Entry 2Y6D (X-ray diffraction, 1.60 A resolution); this record covers chain A.

== Chain A ==
Molecule: Matrilysin
From: Homo sapiens
Notes: EC 3.4.24.23
UniProt: P09237 (MMP7_HUMAN); residues 100-272 here correspond to UniProt positions 95-267 (UniProt number = residue number - 5)
Chain sequence (174 residues; numbered 99 to 272; the number before each row is that of its first residue):
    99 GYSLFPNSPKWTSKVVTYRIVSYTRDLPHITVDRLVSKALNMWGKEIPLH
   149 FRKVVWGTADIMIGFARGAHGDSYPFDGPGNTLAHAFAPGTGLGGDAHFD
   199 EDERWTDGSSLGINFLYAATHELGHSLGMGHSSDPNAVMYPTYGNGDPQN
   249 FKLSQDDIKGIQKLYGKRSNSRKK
Disordered / not traced: 242-247, 265-272
Construct notes: expression tag (99)
Bound ions: Ca2+ site 1: Asp158, Gly190, Gly192, Asp194; Zn2+ site 1: His168, Asp170, His183, His196; Ca2+ site 2: Asp175, Gly176, Gly178, Thr180, Asp198, Glu201; Zn2+ site 2: His219, His223, His229 (together with TQJ)
Small-molecule neighbours: TQJ (N-[(2S)-1-[4-(5-bromopyridin-2-yl)piperazin-1-yl]sulfonyl-5-pyrimidin-2-yl-pentan-2-yl]-N-hydroxy-methanamide): Tyr172, Leu181, Ala182, His183, Ala184, Phe185, Tyr215, Ala216, His219, Glu220, His223, His229, Val236, Tyr238, Pro239, Thr240, Tyr241, Phe249
Swiss-Prot annotation at these positions:
  - active site: Glu220
  - binding site (Ca(2+)): Asp158, Asp175, Gly176, Gly178, Thr180, Gly190, Gly192, Asp194, Asp198, Glu201
  - binding site (Zn(2+)): His168, Asp170, His183, His196, His219, His223, His229

== In short ==
Bound to chain A: compound TQJ. Asp158, Gly190, Gly192 and Asp194 form the Ca2+ site 1. The Zn2+ site 1 is
built by His168, Asp170, His183 and His196. UniProt lists active-site residue Glu220, 10 Ca2+-binding residues
and 7 Zn2+-binding residues.
Chain A is Matrilysin (Homo sapiens); the structure, The Discovery of MMP7 Inhibitors Exploiting a Novel
Selectivity Trigger, was determined by X-ray diffraction (same publication as 2Y6C).
